PDB entry 7MFF | electron microscopy, 3.89 A resolution | chains A and B of the 4 polymer chains in the assembly

== Chain A (and B) ==
Name: Serine/threonine-protein kinase B-raf
Source organism: Homo sapiens
Notes: EC 2.7.11.1; chain B of this document is another copy of the same molecule, construct and numbering; everything in this record applies to it too
Reference sequence: P15056 (BRAF_HUMAN); residues 1-766 here = UniProt positions 1-766
Chain sequence (766 residues; numbered 1 to 766; the number before each row is that of its first residue):
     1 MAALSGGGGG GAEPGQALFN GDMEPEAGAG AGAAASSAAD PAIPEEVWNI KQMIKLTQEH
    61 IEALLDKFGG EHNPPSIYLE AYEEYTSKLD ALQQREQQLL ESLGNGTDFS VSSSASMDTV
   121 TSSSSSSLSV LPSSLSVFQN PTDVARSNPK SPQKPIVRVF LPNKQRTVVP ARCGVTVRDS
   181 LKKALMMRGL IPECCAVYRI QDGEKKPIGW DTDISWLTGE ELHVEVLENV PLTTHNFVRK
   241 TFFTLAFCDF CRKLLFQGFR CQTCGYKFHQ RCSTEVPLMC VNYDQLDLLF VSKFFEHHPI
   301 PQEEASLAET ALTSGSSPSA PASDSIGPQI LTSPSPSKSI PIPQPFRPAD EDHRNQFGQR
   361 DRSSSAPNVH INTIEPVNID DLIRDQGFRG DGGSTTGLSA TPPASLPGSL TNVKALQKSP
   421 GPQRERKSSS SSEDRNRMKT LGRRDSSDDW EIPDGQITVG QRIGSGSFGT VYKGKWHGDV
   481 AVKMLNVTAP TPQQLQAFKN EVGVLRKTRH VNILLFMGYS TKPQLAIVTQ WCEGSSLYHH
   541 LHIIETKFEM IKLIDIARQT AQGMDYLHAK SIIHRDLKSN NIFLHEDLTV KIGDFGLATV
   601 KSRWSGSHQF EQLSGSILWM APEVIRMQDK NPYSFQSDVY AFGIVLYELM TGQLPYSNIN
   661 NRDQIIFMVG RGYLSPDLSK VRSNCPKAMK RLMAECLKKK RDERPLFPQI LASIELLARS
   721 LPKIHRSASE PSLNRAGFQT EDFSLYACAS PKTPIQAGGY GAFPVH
Disordered / not traced: 1-448, 601-613, 733-766 (chain B: 1-448, 601-613, 734-766)
Modified / non-standard residues: Ser365 (phosphoserine; SEP); Ser729 (phosphoserine; SEP)
Residues lining bound ligands: 215 ((1Z)-5-(2-{4-[2-(dimethylamino)ethoxy]phenyl}-5-pyridin-4-yl-1H-imidazol-4-yl)indan-1-one oxime): Arg462, Ile463, Gly464, Ser465, Val471, Ala481, Val482, Lys483, Glu501, Ile527, Thr529, Gln530, Trp531, Cys532, His539, Phe583, Asp594, Phe595
Curated features (UniProtKB/Swiss-Prot):
  - zinc finger: Thr234 to Cys280 (Phorbol-ester/DAG-type)
  - active site: Asp576 (Proton acceptor)
  - binding site (Zn(2+)): His235, Cys248, Cys251, Cys261, Cys264, His269, Cys272, Cys280
  - binding site (ATP): Ile463 to Val471, Lys483
  - site (Breakpoint for translocation to form KIAA1549-BRAF fusion protein): Asp380, Asp381, Met438, Lys439
  - modified residue: Ala2 (N-acetylalanine), Ser151 (Phosphoserine), Ser333 (Phosphoserine), Ser365 (Phosphoserine), Thr373 (Phosphothreonine), Thr396 (Phosphothreonine), Ser399 (Phosphoserine), Thr401 (Phosphothreonine), Ser446 (Phosphoserine), Ser447 (Phosphoserine), Arg671 (Omega-N-methylarginine), Ser729 (Phosphoserine), Ser750 (Phosphoserine), Thr753 (Phosphothreonine)
  - cross-link: Lys578 (Glycyl lysine isopeptide (Lys-Gly) (interchain with G-Cter in ubiquitin))
  - natural variant: Thr241 (T241M: In NS7; T241P: In CFC1 and LPRD3; T241R: In NS7), Thr244 (T244P: In CFC1), Leu245 (L245F: In CFC1), Ala246 (A246P: In CFC1), Gln257 (Q257R: In CFC1), Gln262 (Q262K: In CFC1), Glu275 (E275K: In CFC1), Arg462 (R462I: In CRC), Ile463 (I463S: In CRC), Gly464 (G464E: In CRC; G464V: In a colorectal cancer cell line), Gly466 (G466A: In melanoma; G466E: In melanoma; G466V: In LNCR), Ser467 (S467A: In CFC1), 19 further natural variant entries in UniProt
  - mutagenesis: Met53 (M53D: Reduces interaction with KSR1 and MAP2K1 and thus phosphorylation of MAP2K1), Lys88 (K88E: Reduces interaction with KSR1 and MAP2K1 and thus phosphorylation of MAP2K1), Lys483 (K483S: Reduces kinase activity with MAP2K1), Arg509 (R509H: Loss of MAP2K1-mediated-BRAF-KSR1 dimerization), Lys578 (K578R: Blocks EGF-induced ubiquitination and ERK activation), Ile666 (I666R: No effect on MAP2K1-mediated-BRAF-KSR1 dimerization, however loss of BRAF-mediated phosphorylation of MAP2K1), Arg671 (R671K: Increased kinase activity and stability in response to EGF treatment)
From the paper describing this entry:
  - mutagenesis - M186W/M187W: increased growth
  - mutagenesis - R158A, R166A, R188L: decreased binding to KRAS
  - mutagenesis - M186K/M187V, M186W/M187W: increased binding to KRAS

== Chain A / chain B interface ==
Pairs across the interface (46):
  Trp450(A) - Arg506(B)
  Trp450(A) - Lys507(B)
  Trp450(A) - Thr508(B)
  Trp450(A) - Arg509(B)
  Trp450(A) - Tyr566(B)
  Trp450(A) - Lys570(B)
  Trp476(A) - Tyr566(B)  hydrophobic
  His477(A) - His510(B)  hydrogen bond (backbone-side chain)
  His477(A) - Gln562(B)
  His477(A) - Asp565(B)  salt bridge
  His477(A) - Tyr566(B)
  His477(A) - Ala569(B)
  Gly478(A) - Gln562(B)  hydrogen bond (backbone-side chain)
  Leu505(A) - Arg509(B)
  Arg506(A) - Trp450(B)
  Arg506(A) - Arg509(B)  hydrogen bond (backbone-side chain)
  Lys507(A) - Trp450(B)
  Thr508(A) - Trp450(B)
  Thr508(A) - Arg509(B)  hydrogen bond (backbone-side chain)
  Arg509(A) - Trp450(B)
  Arg509(A) - Leu505(B)  hydrogen bond (side chain-backbone)
  Arg509(A) - Arg506(B)
  Arg509(A) - Thr508(B)  hydrogen bond (side chain-backbone)
  Arg509(A) - Arg509(B)
  Arg509(A) - Leu515(B)
  Arg509(A) - Phe516(B)  hydrogen bond (side chain-backbone)
  Arg509(A) - Met517(B)
  His510(A) - His477(B)  hydrogen bond (side chain-backbone)
  His510(A) - Leu515(B)
  Val511(A) - Leu515(B)
  Val511(A) - Gln530(B)
  Leu515(A) - His510(B)
  Leu515(A) - Leu515(B)  hydrophobic
  Phe516(A) - Arg509(B)  hydrogen bond (backbone-side chain)
  Met517(A) - Arg509(B)
  Gln530(A) - Val511(B)
  Gln562(A) - His477(B)  hydrogen bond (side chain-backbone)
  Gln562(A) - Gly478(B)
  Asp565(A) - His477(B)
  Tyr566(A) - Trp450(B)
  Tyr566(A) - His477(B)
  Ala569(A) - His477(B)
  Glu586(A) - His585(B)
  Glu586(A) - Glu586(B)
  Glu586(A) - Leu588(B)
  Glu586(A) - Thr589(B)
Other interface residues (no listed pair), chain A (22 interface residues in all): Asp449, Lys570
Other interface residues (no listed pair), chain B (25 interface residues in all): Asp449, Trp476

== Summary ==
Chain A and chain B form an interface of 22 and 25 residues respectively; the contacts include 10 hydrogen
bonds and 1 salt bridge. Polar pairs include His477(A)-Asp565(B), His477(A)-His510(B) and Gly478(A)-Gln562(B).
The paper reports that R158A, R166A and R188L of chain A reduce binding to KRAS; M186K/M187V and M186W/M187W
of chain A increase binding to KRAS.
Chain A and chain B are both Serine/threonine-protein kinase B-raf (Homo sapiens); the structure, Dimeric
(BRAF)2:(14-3-3)2 complex bound to SB590885 Inhibitor, was determined by electron microscopy, deposited
together with 7MFD and 7MFE.
